PDB entry 4GLE | X-ray diffraction, 2.70 A resolution | chains C and A of the 3 polymer chains in the assembly

Chain C:
Molecule: 15-nt DNA strand
Sequence (15 nucleotides; numbered 1 to 15; the number before each row is that of its first residue):
     1 GCGTCCXXGA CGACG
Modified positions: 64T (5-hydroxy-thymidine-5'-monophosphate) at position 7; 5PY (1-(2'-deoxy-5'-O-phosphono-beta-D-erythro-pentofuranosyl)-5-methylpyrimidin-2(1h)-one) at position 8

Chain A:
Protein: UV damage endonuclease
Organism: Sulfolobus acidocaldarius
Notes: EC 3.-.-.-
UniProt: Q4J9T1 (Q4J9T1_SULAC); numbering as in UniProt (aligned over 1-289)
Chain sequence (310 residues; row label = number of the first residue in the row; numbers below 1 keep their minus sign (Met-20 is residue -20)):
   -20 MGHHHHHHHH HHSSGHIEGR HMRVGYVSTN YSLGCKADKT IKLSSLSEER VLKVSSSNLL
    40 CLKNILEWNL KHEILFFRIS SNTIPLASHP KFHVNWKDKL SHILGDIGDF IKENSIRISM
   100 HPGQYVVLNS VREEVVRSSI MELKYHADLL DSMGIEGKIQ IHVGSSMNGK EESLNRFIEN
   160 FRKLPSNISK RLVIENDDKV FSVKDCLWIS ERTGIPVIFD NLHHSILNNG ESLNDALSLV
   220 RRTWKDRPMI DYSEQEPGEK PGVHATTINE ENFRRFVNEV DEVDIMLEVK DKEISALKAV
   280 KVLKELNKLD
Not modelled in the structure: -20 to -4, 289
Disulfides: Cys14-Cys40
Sequence notes: expression tag (-20 to 0)
What the authors report for this chain:
  - binding site for the 15-nt DNA strand: Leu65, Ser67, Gln103, Tyr104
  - specificity-determining residues: Ser67
  - binding site for the 15-nt DNA strand (chain C): Gln103
  - mutagenesis - C14A: decreased catalytic activity
  - mutagenesis - Y10A, L107P: unchanged catalytic activity
  - mutagenesis - L107P: decreased expression

How chain C and chain A interact:
Contacting residue pairs (25):
  DC6(C) with Gln103(A), hydrogen bond to the base
  64T_7(C) with Val6(A), base contact; Ser7(A), base contact; Arg57(A), base contact; Ser59(A), base contact; Ser60(A), base contact; His100(A), base contact; His243(A), salt bridge to the phosphate
  5PY_8(C) with Val6(A), base contact; Ser7(A), base contact; His243(A), phosphate contact; Glu267(A), phosphate contact; Val268(A), phosphate contact; Lys269(A), salt bridge to the phosphate; Lys271(A), hydrogen bond to the sugar
  DG9(C) with Lys269(A), salt bridge to the phosphate
  DA10(C) with Lys15(A), salt bridge to the phosphate
  DC11(C) with Lys15(A), phosphate contact; Thr19(A), sugar contact; Ile20(A), phosphate contact; Lys21(A), hydrogen bond to the base
  DG12(C) with Ile20(A), phosphate contact; Lys21(A), hydrogen bond to the phosphate; Ser24(A), hydrogen bond to the phosphate; Arg29(A), salt bridge to the phosphate
Other interface residues (no listed pair), chain C (8 interface residues in all): DA13
Other interface residues (no listed pair), chain A (25 interface residues in all): Tyr10, Asp17, Lys18, Ile58, Asn61, Pro101, Gly102

In short:
8 residues of chain C and 25 residues of chain A are in contact, with 5 hydrogen bonds and 5 salt bridges.
Polar contacts include DC6(C)-Gln103(A), DC11(C)-Lys21(A) and 5PY_8(C)-Lys271(A). The paper reports a binding
site for the 15-nt DNA strand at Leu65(A), Ser67(A) and Gln103(A) among others; C14A of chain A reduces
catalytic activity; 3 substitutions were tested in all.
Chain C is a 15-nt DNA strand and chain A is UV damage endonuclease (Sulfolobus acidocaldarius); the
structure, SacUVDE in complex with 6-4PP-containing DNA, was determined by X-ray diffraction (same publication
as 3TC3).
